9DYS - chains A and B; structure by X-ray diffraction, 1.85 A resolution.

Chain A (and B):
Name: Poly(hexamethylene adipamide) hydrolase
Organism: Alphaproteobacteria bacterium
Notes: chain B of this document is another copy of the same molecule, construct and numbering; everything in this record applies to it too
Reference sequence: A0A522DD61 (A0A522DD61_9PROT); numbering as in UniProt (aligned over 1-305)
Chain sequence (305 residues; numbered 1 to 305; the number before each row is that of its first residue):
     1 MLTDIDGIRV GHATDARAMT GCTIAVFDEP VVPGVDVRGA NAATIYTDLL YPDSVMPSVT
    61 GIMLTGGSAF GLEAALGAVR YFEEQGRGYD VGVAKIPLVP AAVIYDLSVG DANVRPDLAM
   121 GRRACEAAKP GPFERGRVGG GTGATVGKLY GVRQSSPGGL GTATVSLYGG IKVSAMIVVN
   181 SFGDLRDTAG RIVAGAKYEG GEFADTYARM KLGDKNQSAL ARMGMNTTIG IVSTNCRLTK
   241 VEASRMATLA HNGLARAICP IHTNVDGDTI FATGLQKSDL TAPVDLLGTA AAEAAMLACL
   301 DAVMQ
Unresolved in the structure: 224-226 (chain B: 225-226)
Bound ions: Na+ near Thr227 (its only coordinating residue here)
What the authors report for this chain:
  - catalytic residues: Thr227
  - Na+ coordination: Thr227
  - binding site for tetraethylene glycol: Ser58, Tyr89, Leu220, Thr227
  - conformationally variable residues (order/disorder transition): Gly224 to Asn226

Interface between chain A and chain B:
Residue-residue contacts - 80 pairs, chain A then chain B:
  Val37(A) with Asp48(B)
  Ala40(A) with Asp53(B); Ser54(B); Val55(B), hydrogen bond (backbone-backbone)
  Asn41(A) with Leu49(B)
  Ala42(A) with Asp48(B); Leu49(B)
  Thr44(A) with Ile45(B); Tyr46(B), hydrogen bond (backbone-backbone); Asp48(B), hydrogen bond
  Ile45(A) with Thr44(B); Ile45(B), hydrophobic; Leu72(B), hydrophobic
  Tyr46(A) with Thr44(B), hydrogen bond (backbone-backbone); Ala69(B), hydrogen bond (side chain-backbone); Leu72(B), hydrophobic
  Asp48(A) with Val37(B); Ala42(B); Thr44(B), hydrogen bond
  Leu49(A) with Asn41(B); Ala42(B)
  Asp53(A) with Ala40(B)
  Ser54(A) with Ala40(B)
  Val55(A) with Ala40(B), hydrogen bond (backbone-backbone); Asn41(B); Met223(B), hydrophobic; Gly224(B); Asn264(B)
  Met56(A) with Met223(B); Gly224(B), hydrogen bond (backbone-backbone)
  Ser68(A) with Ile96(B)
  Ala69(A) with Tyr46(B), hydrogen bond (backbone-side chain); Ile96(B), hydrophobic
  Phe70(A) with Leu76(B); Val79(B), hydrophobic; Glu83(B); Lys95(B); Pro97(B)
  Leu72(A) with Ile45(B), hydrophobic; Tyr46(B), hydrophobic
  Glu73(A) with Leu76(B); Arg80(B), salt bridge; Leu118(B)
  Leu76(A) with Ala69(B); Phe70(B); Glu73(B); Leu76(B), hydrophobic
  Val79(A) with Phe70(B), hydrophobic
  Arg80(A) with Glu73(B), salt bridge
  Glu83(A) with Phe70(B); Arg115(B), salt bridge
  Tyr89(A) with Ala219(B); Leu220(B); Arg222(B), hydrogen bond (side chain-backbone); Met223(B), hydrogen bond (side chain-backbone)
  Asp90(A) with Arg222(B)
  Val91(A) with Tyr105(B)
  Val93(A) with Tyr105(B); Leu107(B); Ala112(B)
  Lys95(A) with Phe70(B)
  Ile96(A) with Ser68(B); Ala69(B), hydrophobic
  Pro97(A) with Phe70(B)
  Tyr105(A) with Val91(B); Val93(B); Ile96(B), hydrophobic
  Leu107(A) with Val93(B)
  Ala112(A) with Val93(B)
  Arg115(A) with Glu83(B), salt bridge
  Leu118(A) with Leu118(B), hydrophobic
  Ala219(A) with Tyr89(B), hydrogen bond (backbone-side chain); Val91(B)
  Leu220(A) with Tyr89(B)
  Arg222(A) with Tyr89(B), hydrogen bond
  Met223(A) with Val55(B), hydrophobic; Met56(B); Pro57(B), hydrophobic; Tyr89(B), hydrophobic
  Asn264(A) with Val55(B)
Also at the interface, not in a pair above, chain A (48 interface residues in all): Ala43, Thr47, Tyr51, Pro57, Ala94, Leu98, Ser108, Asp117, Ala221
Also at the interface, not in a pair above, chain B (46 interface residues in all): Ala43, Thr47, Ala94, Leu98, Ser108, Asp117

Summary:
48 residues of chain A and 46 residues of chain B are in contact; the contacts include 13 hydrogen bonds and 4
salt bridges. Polar pairs include Glu73(A)-Arg80(B), Glu83(A)-Arg115(B) and Thr44(A)-Asp48(B). From the paper:
the catalytic residue Thr227(A); a binding site for tetraethylene glycol at Ser58(A), Tyr89(A) and Leu220(A)
among others.
Chain A and chain B are both Poly(hexamethylene adipamide) hydrolase (Alphaproteobacteria bacterium); the
structure, X-ray Crystallographic Structure of the Poly(Hexamethylene Adipamide) (Nylon66) Hydrolase Nyl50 at
Room Temperature bound to tetraethylene ..., was determined by X-ray diffraction together with 9CXR from the
same study.
